Entry 5XGD (X-ray diffraction, 2.80 A resolution); this record covers chain A.

[Chain A]
Name: Uncharacterized protein PA0861
Source organism: Pseudomonas aeruginosa (strain ATCC 15692 / DSM 22644 / CIP 104116 / JCM 14847 / LMG 12228 / 1C / PRS 101 / PAO1)
Reference sequence: Q9I580 (Q9I580_PSEAE); numbering as in UniProt (aligned over 233-800)
Sequence (568 residues; numbered 233 to 800; the number before each row is that of its first residue):
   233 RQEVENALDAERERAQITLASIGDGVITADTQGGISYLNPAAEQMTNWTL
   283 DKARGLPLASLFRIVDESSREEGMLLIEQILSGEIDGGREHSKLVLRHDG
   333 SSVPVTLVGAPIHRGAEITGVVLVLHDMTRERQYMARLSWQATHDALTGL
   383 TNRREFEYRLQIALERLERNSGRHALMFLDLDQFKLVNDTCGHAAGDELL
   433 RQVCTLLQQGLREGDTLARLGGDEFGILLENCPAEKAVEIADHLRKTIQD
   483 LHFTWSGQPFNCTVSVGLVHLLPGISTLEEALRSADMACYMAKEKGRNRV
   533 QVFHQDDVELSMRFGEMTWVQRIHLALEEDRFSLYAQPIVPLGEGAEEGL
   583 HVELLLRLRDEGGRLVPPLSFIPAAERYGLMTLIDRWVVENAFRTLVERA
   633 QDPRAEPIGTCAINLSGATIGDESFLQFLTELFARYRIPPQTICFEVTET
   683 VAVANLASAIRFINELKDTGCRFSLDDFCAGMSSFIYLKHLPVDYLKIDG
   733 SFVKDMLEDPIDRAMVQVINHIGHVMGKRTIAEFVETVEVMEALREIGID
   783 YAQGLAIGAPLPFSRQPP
Not modelled in the structure: 233-240, 301-309, 798-800
Bound ions: Mg2+: Asp-412, Leu-413, Asp-455 (together with GTP)
Ligand contacts: GTP (guanosine-5'-triphosphate): Leu-379, Asp-412, Leu-413, Asp-414, Gln-415, Phe-416, Lys-417, Asn-420, His-425, Gly-428, Asp-429, Leu-432, Arg-451, Gly-454, Asp-455, Lys-525, Arg-529, Leu-601, Asp-731
What the authors report for this chain:
  - Mg2+ coordination: Asp-412, Asp-455
  - binding site for GTP: Asn-420, His-425, Lys-525, Arg-529
  - conformationally variable residues (helix shift, side-chain flip): Gln-415 to Phe-416, Lys-525, Arg-529
  - mutagenesis - R369E: increased catalytic activity

[Summary]
Chain A binds GTP. The Mg2+ site is built by Asp-412, Leu-413 and Asp-455. From the paper: a binding site for
GTP at Asn-420, His-425 and Lys-525 among others; R369E increases catalytic activity.
Chain A is Uncharacterized protein PA0861 (Pseudomonas aeruginosa (strain ATCC 15692 / DSM 22644 / CIP 104116
/ JCM 14847 / LMG 12228 / 1C / PRS 101 / PAO1)); the structure, Crystal structure of the PAS-GGDEF-EAL domain
of PA0861 from Pseudomonas aeruginosa in complex with GTP, was determined by X-ray diffraction together with
5XGB and 5XGE from the same study.
